6ECM - chain A; structure by X-ray diffraction, 2.35 A resolution.

[Chain A]
Molecule: Sorting nexin-15
From: Homo sapiens
UniProt: Q9NRS6 (SNX15_HUMAN); residues 1-126 here = UniProt positions 1-126
Amino-acid sequence (128 residues; numbered -1 to 126; the number before each row is that of its first residue; numbers below 1 keep their minus sign (Gly-1 is residue -1)):
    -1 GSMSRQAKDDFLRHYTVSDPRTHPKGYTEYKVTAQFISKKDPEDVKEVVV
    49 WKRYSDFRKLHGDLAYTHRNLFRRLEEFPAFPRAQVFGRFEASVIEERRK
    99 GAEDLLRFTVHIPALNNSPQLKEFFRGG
Disordered / not traced: -1 to 8, 37-42, 77-89, 126
Differences from the reference sequence: expression tag (-1 to 0)
Curated features (UniProtKB/Swiss-Prot):
  - binding site (a 1,2-diacyl-sn-glycero-3-phospho-(1D-myo-inositol-3-phosphate)): Arg51, Ser53, Arg87, Arg96
  - modified residue: Arg105 (Omega-N-methylarginine)

[Summary]
UniProt lists 4 residues binding 1,2-diacyl-sn-glycero-3-phospho-(1D-myo-inositol-3-phosphate).
Chain A is Sorting nexin-15 (Homo sapiens); the structure, Crystal Structure of SNX15 PX domain in domain
swapped conformation, was determined by X-ray diffraction, deposited together with 6MBI, 6EDX and 6EE0.
